Entry 1K6O (X-ray diffraction, 3.19 A resolution); this record covers chains B and C of the 5 polymer chains in the assembly.

Chain B (and C):
Name: Serum response factor
Organism: Homo sapiens
Notes: fragment: 133-235; chain C of this document is another copy of the same molecule, construct and numbering; everything in this record applies to it too
Reference sequence: P11831 (SRF_HUMAN); residues 133-235 here = UniProt positions 133-235
Chain sequence (103 residues; each row starts with the number of its first residue):
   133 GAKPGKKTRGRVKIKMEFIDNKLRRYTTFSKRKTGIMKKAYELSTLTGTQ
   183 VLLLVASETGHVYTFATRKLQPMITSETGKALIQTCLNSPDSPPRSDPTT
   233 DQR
Unresolved in the structure: 133-136, 222-235 (chain C: 133-137, 222-235)
Curated features (UniProtKB/Swiss-Prot):
  - DNA-binding region: Gly133 to Pro222
  - modified residue: Ser224 (Phosphoserine)

Interface between chain B and chain C:
Contacting residue pairs (67; chain B residue first):
  Lys147(B) - Leu178(C)
  Met148(B) - Glu174(C)
  Met148(B) - Thr177(C)
  Met148(B) - Leu178(C)  hydrophobic
  Glu149(B) - Leu178(C)
  Phe150(B) - Leu178(C)
  Phe150(B) - Thr179(C)
  Ile151(B) - Leu178(C)  hydrogen bond (backbone-backbone)
  Arg157(B) - Thr179(C)
  Phe161(B) - Thr179(C)
  Phe161(B) - Thr181(C)
  Arg164(B) - Lys171(C)
  Arg164(B) - Glu174(C)  salt bridge
  Arg164(B) - Leu175(C)
  Arg164(B) - Leu178(C)
  Ile168(B) - Ile168(C)  hydrophobic
  Ile168(B) - Lys171(C)
  Lys171(B) - Ile168(C)
  Ala172(B) - Ile168(C)
  Tyr173(B) - Met148(C)  hydrophobic
  Glu174(B) - Met148(C)
  Glu174(B) - Arg164(C)  salt bridge
  Leu175(B) - Phe161(C)  hydrophobic
  Leu175(B) - Val187(C)  hydrophobic
  Thr177(B) - Met148(C)
  Thr177(B) - Phe150(C)
  Leu178(B) - Lys147(C)
  Leu178(B) - Met148(C)  hydrophobic
  Leu178(B) - Glu149(C)
  Leu178(B) - Phe150(C)
  Leu178(B) - Ile151(C)  hydrogen bond (backbone-backbone)
  Leu178(B) - Arg164(C)
  Thr179(B) - Arg157(C)
  Thr179(B) - Phe161(C)
  Thr181(B) - Phe161(C)
  Thr181(B) - Ala188(C)
  Gln182(B) - Leu186(C)
  Gln182(B) - Val187(C)
  Gln182(B) - Ala188(C)  hydrogen bond (backbone-backbone)
  Gln182(B) - Leu219(C)
  Val183(B) - Leu185(C)  hydrophobic
  Val183(B) - Leu186(C)
  Val183(B) - Val187(C)  hydrophobic
  Leu184(B) - Leu184(C)
  Leu184(B) - Leu185(C)
  Leu184(B) - Leu186(C)  hydrogen bond (backbone-backbone)
  Leu185(B) - Leu184(C)
  Leu186(B) - Gln182(C)
  Leu186(B) - Val183(C)
  Leu186(B) - Leu184(C)  hydrogen bond (backbone-backbone)
  Leu186(B) - Leu202(C)  hydrophobic
  Val187(B) - Leu175(C)  hydrophobic
  Val187(B) - Gln182(C)
  Ala188(B) - Thr181(C)
  Ala188(B) - Gln182(C)  hydrogen bond (backbone-backbone)
  Lys201(B) - Cys218(C)  hydrogen bond (backbone-side chain)
  Lys201(B) - Asn220(C)  hydrogen bond (side chain-backbone)
  Lys201(B) - Ser221(C)
  Pro204(B) - Cys218(C)  hydrophobic
  Met205(B) - Leu214(C)  hydrophobic
  Met205(B) - Ile215(C)  hydrophobic
  Leu214(B) - Met205(C)  hydrophobic
  Leu214(B) - Gly211(C)
  Ile215(B) - Met205(C)  hydrophobic
  Cys218(B) - Lys201(C)
  Cys218(B) - Pro204(C)  hydrophobic
  Cys218(B) - Met205(C)  hydrophobic
Also at the interface, not in a pair above, chain B (40 interface residues in all): Thr160, Lys165, Gly180, Glu190, Leu202, Ser208, Thr210, Gly211, Leu219
Also at the interface, not in a pair above, chain C (40 interface residues in all): Ile146, Thr160, Ala172, Tyr173, Gly180, Thr210

Summary:
The chain B/chain C interface involves 40 residues from each chain; the contacts include 8 hydrogen bonds and
2 salt bridges. Polar pairs include Arg164(B)-Glu174(C), Lys201(B)-Cys218(C) and Lys201(B)-Asn220(C). Curated
annotation (UniProt) lists a DNA-binding region on chain B.
Both chains are Serum response factor (Homo sapiens). Entry 1K6O (Crystal Structure of a Ternary
SAP-1/SRF/c-fos SRE DNA Complex) was determined by X-ray diffraction.
